PDB entry 9BLY | electron microscopy, 3.50 A resolution | chains C and D of the 12 polymer chains in the assembly

# Chain C (and D)
Protein: Cytoplasmic dynein 1 intermediate chain 2
From: Homo sapiens
Notes: chain D of this document is another copy of the same molecule, construct and numbering; everything in this record applies to it too
Reference sequence: Q13409 (DC1I2_HUMAN); the author numbering skips numbers that UniProt does not, so the offset changes along the chain: -25 to 217 = UniProt 1-243; 244-638 = UniProt 244-638
Sequence (638 residues; numbered -25 to 638; 26 numbers in that range are skipped by the numbering (no residue carries them; nothing is unmodelled there); the number before each row is that of its first residue; numbers below 1 keep their minus sign (Met-25 is residue -25)):
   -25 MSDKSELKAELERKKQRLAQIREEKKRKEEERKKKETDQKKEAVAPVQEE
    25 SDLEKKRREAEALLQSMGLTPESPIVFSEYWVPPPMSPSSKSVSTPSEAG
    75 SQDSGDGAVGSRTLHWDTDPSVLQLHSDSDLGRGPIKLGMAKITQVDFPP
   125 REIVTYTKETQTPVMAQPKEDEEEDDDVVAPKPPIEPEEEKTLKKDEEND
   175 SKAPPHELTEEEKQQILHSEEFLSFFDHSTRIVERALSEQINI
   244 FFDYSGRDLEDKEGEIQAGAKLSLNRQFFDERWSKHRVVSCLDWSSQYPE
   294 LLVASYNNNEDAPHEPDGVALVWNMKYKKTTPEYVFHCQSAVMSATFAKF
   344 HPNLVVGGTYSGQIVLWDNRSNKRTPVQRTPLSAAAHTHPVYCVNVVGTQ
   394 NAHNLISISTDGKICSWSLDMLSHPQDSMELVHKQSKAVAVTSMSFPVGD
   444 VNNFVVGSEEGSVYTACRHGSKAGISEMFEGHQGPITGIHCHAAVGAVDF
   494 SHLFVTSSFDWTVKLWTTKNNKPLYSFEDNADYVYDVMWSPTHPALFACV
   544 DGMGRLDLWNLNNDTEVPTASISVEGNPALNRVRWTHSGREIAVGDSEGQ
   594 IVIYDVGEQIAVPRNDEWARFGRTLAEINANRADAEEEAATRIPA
Not modelled in the structure: -25 to 181, 244-263, 622-638

# Interface between chain C and chain D
Residue-residue contacts (19; chain C residue first):
  Arg205(C) - Ile215(D)  hydrogen bond (side chain-backbone)
  Arg205(C) - Asn216(D)  hydrogen bond (side chain-backbone)
  Arg205(C) - Ile217(D)
  Ile206(C) - Asn216(D)
  Arg209(C) - Glu213(D)
  Arg209(C) - Gln214(D)  hydrogen bond (backbone-side chain)
  Arg209(C) - Ile215(D)  hydrogen bond (side chain-backbone)
  Arg209(C) - Asn216(D)
  Ser212(C) - Gln214(D)
  Gln214(C) - Arg209(D)  hydrogen bond (backbone-side chain)
  Gln214(C) - Ser212(D)  hydrogen bond
  Gln214(C) - Tyr320(D)
  Ile215(C) - Arg209(D)  hydrogen bond (backbone-side chain)
  Ile215(C) - Lys319(D)  hydrogen bond (backbone-side chain)
  Asn216(C) - Arg205(D)
  Asn216(C) - Arg209(D)
  Asn216(C) - Lys319(D)  hydrogen bond (backbone-side chain)
  Ile217(C) - Arg205(D)
  Ile217(C) - Arg363(D)
Also at the interface, not in a pair above, chain C (9 interface residues in all): Ala210
Also at the interface, not in a pair above, chain D (12 interface residues in all): Asp201

# Summary
Chain C and chain D form an interface of 9 and 12 residues respectively, with 9 hydrogen bonds. Among the
polar pairs are Arg205(C)-Ile215(D), Arg205(C)-Asn216(D) and Arg209(C)-Gln214(D).
Chain C and chain D are both Cytoplasmic dynein 1 intermediate chain 2 (Homo sapiens); the structure,
Composite structure of full-length human dynein-1 in phi-particle conformation, was determined by electron
microscopy.
